PDB entry 6G6Y | X-ray diffraction, 1.80 A resolution | chain A

== Chain A ==
Protein: Kinesin-like protein KIF11
From: Homo sapiens
UniProtKB: P52732 (KIF11_HUMAN); residue numbers follow UniProt; this construct covers 1-368
Amino-acid sequence (370 residues; numbered -1 to 368; the number before each row is that of its first residue; numbers below 1 keep their minus sign (Gly-1 is residue -1)):
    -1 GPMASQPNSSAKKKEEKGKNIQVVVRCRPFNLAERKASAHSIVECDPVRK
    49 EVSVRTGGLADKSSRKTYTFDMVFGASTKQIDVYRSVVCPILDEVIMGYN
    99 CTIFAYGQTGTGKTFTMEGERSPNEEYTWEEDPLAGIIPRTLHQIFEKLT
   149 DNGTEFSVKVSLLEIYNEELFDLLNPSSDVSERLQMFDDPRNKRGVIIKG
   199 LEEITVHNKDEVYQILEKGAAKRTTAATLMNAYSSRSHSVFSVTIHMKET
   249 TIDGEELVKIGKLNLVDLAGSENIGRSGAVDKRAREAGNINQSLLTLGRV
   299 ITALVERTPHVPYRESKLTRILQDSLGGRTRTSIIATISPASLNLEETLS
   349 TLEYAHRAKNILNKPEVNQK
Not modelled in the structure: -1 to 16, 56-60, 176-179, 249-253, 272-286, 365-368
Construct notes: expression tag (-1 to 0)
UniProt features mapped onto this chain:
  - binding site (ATP): Gly105 to Thr112
  - modified residue: Lys146 (N6-acetyllysine)
  - natural variant: Phe144 (F144L: In MCLMR), Arg234 (R234C: In MCLMR), Ser235 (S235C: In MCLMR)
Bound ions: Mg2+: Thr112 (together with ADP)
Residues lining bound ligands:
  - ADP (adenosine-5'-diphosphate): Arg24, Arg26, Pro27, Gln106, Thr107, Gly108, Thr109, Gly110, Lys111, Thr112, Phe113, Glu118
  - EOK ((NZ)-N-[(5S)-4-ethanoyl-5-methyl-5-phenyl-1,3,4-thiadiazolidin-2-ylidene]ethanamide): Met115, Glu116, Gly117, Glu118, Arg119, Trp127, Ala133, Ile136, Pro137, Leu160, Tyr211, Leu214, Glu215, Ala218, Phe239
Reported in the primary citation:
  - binding site for EOK: Glu116, Arg119, Trp127, Ile136, Pro137, Leu160, Tyr211, Phe239

== Overview ==
Ligands of chain A: ADP and compound EOK. Curated annotation (UniProt) lists 8 ATP-binding residues. From the
paper: a binding site for EOK at Glu116, Arg119 and Trp127 among others.
Chain A is Kinesin-like protein KIF11 (Homo sapiens); the structure, Eg5-inhibitor complex, was determined by
X-ray diffraction, deposited together with 6G6Z.
